PDB entry 7TO2 | electron microscopy, 3.20 A resolution | chains A and B

[Chain A]
Name: Antiviral innate immune response receptor RIG-I
Organism: Homo sapiens
Notes: EC 3.6.4.13
UniProt: O95786 (DDX58_HUMAN); residues 1-925 here = UniProt positions 1-925
Chain sequence (925 residues; row label = number of the first residue in the row):
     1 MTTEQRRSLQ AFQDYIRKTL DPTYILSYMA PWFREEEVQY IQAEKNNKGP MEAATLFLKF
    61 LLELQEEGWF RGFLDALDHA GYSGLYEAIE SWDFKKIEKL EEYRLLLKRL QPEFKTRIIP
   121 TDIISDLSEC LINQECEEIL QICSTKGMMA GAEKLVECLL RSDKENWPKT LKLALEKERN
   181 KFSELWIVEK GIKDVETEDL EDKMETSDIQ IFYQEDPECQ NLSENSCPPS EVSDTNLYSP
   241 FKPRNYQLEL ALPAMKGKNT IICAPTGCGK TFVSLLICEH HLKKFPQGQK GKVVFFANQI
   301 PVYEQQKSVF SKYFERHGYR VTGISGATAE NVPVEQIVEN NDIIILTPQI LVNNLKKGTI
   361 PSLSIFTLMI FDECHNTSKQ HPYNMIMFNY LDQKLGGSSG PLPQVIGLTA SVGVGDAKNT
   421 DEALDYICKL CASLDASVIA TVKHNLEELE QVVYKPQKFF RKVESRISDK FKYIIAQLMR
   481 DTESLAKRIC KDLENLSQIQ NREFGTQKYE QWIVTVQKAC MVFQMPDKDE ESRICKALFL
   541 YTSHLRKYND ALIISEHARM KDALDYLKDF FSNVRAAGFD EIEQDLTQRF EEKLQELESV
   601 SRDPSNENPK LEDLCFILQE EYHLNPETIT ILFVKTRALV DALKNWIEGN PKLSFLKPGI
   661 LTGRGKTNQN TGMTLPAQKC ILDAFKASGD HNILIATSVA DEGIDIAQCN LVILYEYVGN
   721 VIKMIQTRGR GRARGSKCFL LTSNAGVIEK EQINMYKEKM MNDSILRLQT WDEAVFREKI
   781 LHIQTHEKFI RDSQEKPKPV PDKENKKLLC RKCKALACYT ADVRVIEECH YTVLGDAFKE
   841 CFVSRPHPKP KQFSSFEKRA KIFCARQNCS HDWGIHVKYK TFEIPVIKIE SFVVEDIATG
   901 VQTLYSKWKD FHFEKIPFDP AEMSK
Unresolved in the structure: 1-239, 846-857, 922-925
Metal / ion sites: Zn2+: Cys-810, Cys-813, Cys-864, Cys-869
Ligand contacts: ADP (adenosine-5'-diphosphate): Phe-241, Lys-242, Pro-243, Arg-244, Gln-247, Thr-266, Gly-267, Cys-268, Gly-269, Lys-270, Thr-271, Phe-272, Gln-305
What the authors report for this chain:
  - mutagenesis - S411L: abolished signaling in response to p3dsRNA
  - mutagenesis - N668A: increased signaling in response to 5'-p and 5'-OH RNA duplexes
  - mutagenesis - Y454A, N668D, N668E: increased signaling in response to endogenous host RNA
  - mutagenesis - Y454A, N668D, N668E: increased signaling in response to p1dsRNA
  - mutagenesis - Y454A, N668D, N668E: increased signaling in response to OHdsRNA
  - mutagenesis - C268F, E373A, E373Q: increased signaling in response to OHSLR30
  - mutagenesis - N668D, N668E: increased signaling in response to p1dsRNA and OHdsRNA

[Chain B]
Molecule: p3SLR30
Sequence (64 nucleotides; row label = number of the first residue in the row):
     1 XGAUCGAUCG AUCGAUCGGC AUCGAUCGGC UUCGGCCGAU CGAUGCCGAU CGAUCGAUCG
    61 AUCC
Unresolved in the structure: 1-5, 21-44, 60-64
Modified residues: GTP (guanosine-5'-triphosphate) at position 1

[How chain A and chain B interact]
Residue-residue contacts (87):
  Asn-298(A) with G52(B), hydrogen bond to the sugar; A53(B), sugar contact
  Gln-299(A) with G52(B), phosphate contact; A53(B), phosphate contact
  Ile-300(A) with A53(B), hydrogen bond to the phosphate; U54(B), phosphate contact
  Pro-301(A) with A53(B), phosphate contact
  Ser-325(A) with U54(B), phosphate contact
  Gly-326(A) with U54(B), hydrogen bond to the phosphate; C55(B), phosphate contact
  Glu-330(A) with G56(B), phosphate contact
  Thr-347(A) with U54(B), phosphate contact
  Gln-349(A) with A53(B), sugar contact; U54(B), sugar contact
  Ile-350(A) with U54(B), phosphate contact; C55(B), phosphate contact
  Asn-353(A) with U54(B), hydrogen bond to the sugar
  Lys-379(A) with A15(B), phosphate contact; U16(B), salt bridge to the phosphate
  Gln-380(A) with G14(B), sugar contact; A15(B), hydrogen bond to the phosphate
  His-381(A) with G14(B), sugar contact
  Pro-382(A) with G14(B), sugar contact
  Ile-499(A) with C20(B), sugar contact
  Gln-507(A) with G18(B), hydrogen bond to the sugar; G19(B), sugar contact; G48(B), hydrogen bond to the base
  Lys-508(A) with C20(B), sugar contact
  Glu-510(A) with G48(B), sugar contact
  Gln-511(A) with G19(B), base contact; C47(B), hydrogen bond to the sugar
  Val-514(A) with C47(B), sugar contact
  Lys-518(A) with C47(B), sugar contact
  Arg-546(A) with G48(B), hydrogen bond to the phosphate; A49(B), salt bridge to the phosphate
  Lys-635(A) with U50(B), sugar contact
  Arg-637(A) with U50(B), phosphate contact; C51(B), salt bridge to the phosphate
  Thr-662(A) with C51(B), phosphate contact
  Gly-663(A) with C51(B), hydrogen bond to the phosphate; G52(B), phosphate contact
  Arg-664(A) with G52(B), hydrogen bond to the phosphate; A53(B), salt bridge to the phosphate
  Lys-666(A) with C9(B), salt bridge to the phosphate
  Thr-667(A) with U50(B), phosphate contact
  Asn-668(A) with A49(B), hydrogen bond to the phosphate
  Thr-674(A) with A7(B), hydrogen bond to the phosphate; U8(B), phosphate contact
  Pro-676(A) with G6(B), phosphate contact; A7(B), phosphate contact
  Gln-678(A) with G52(B), phosphate contact
  Thr-697(A) with U50(B), sugar contact; C51(B), sugar contact
  Ser-698(A) with U50(B), hydrogen bond to the sugar; C51(B), sugar contact
  Val-699(A) with C51(B), phosphate contact; G52(B), phosphate contact
  Glu-702(A) with C51(B), hydrogen bond to the sugar; G52(B), sugar contact
  Gly-719(A) with C17(B), sugar contact
  Asn-720(A) with U16(B), hydrogen bond to the phosphate; C17(B), phosphate contact
  Lys-723(A) with U16(B), sugar contact
  Lys-750(A) with G18(B), sugar contact
  Glu-827(A) with G56(B), hydrogen bond to the sugar
  Glu-828(A) with A11(B), sugar contact
  Cys-829(A) with G10(B), hydrogen bond to the sugar; A11(B), sugar contact; G56(B), sugar contact
  His-830(A) with G56(B), hydrogen bond to the base
  Arg-859(A) with U58(B), sugar contact
  Ile-875(A) with C9(B), sugar contact
  Val-877(A) with C9(B), sugar contact
  Lys-878(A) with A57(B), sugar contact; U58(B), phosphate contact
  Tyr-879(A) with A57(B), sugar contact; U58(B), phosphate contact
  Lys-880(A) with U58(B), hydrogen bond to the phosphate
  Lys-888(A) with G10(B), phosphate contact; A11(B), salt bridge to the phosphate
  Glu-890(A) with A11(B), phosphate contact
  Lys-907(A) with U12(B), phosphate contact; C13(B), phosphate contact
  Trp-908(A) with A11(B), phosphate contact; U12(B), hydrogen bond to the phosphate
  Lys-909(A) with U12(B), hydrogen bond to the phosphate; C13(B), phosphate contact
Other interface residues (no listed pair), chain A (65 interface residues in all): Ser-378, Thr-636, Thr-671, Val-718, Tyr-831, Lys-858, Val-886, Ser-906
Other interface residues (no listed pair), chain B (28 interface residues in all): C59

[In short]
65 residues of chain A and 28 residues of chain B are in contact, with 22 hydrogen bonds and 6 salt bridges.
Polar pairs include Gln-507(A)/G48(B), His-830(A)/G56(B) and Asn-298(A)/G52(B). The paper reports that Y454A,
N668D and N668E of chain A increase signaling in response to endogenous host RNA; Y454A, N668D and N668E of
chain A increase signaling in response to p1dsRNA; 8 substitutions were tested in all.
Chain A is Antiviral innate immune response receptor RIG-I (Homo sapiens) and chain B is p3SLR30; the
structure, Cryo-EM structure of RIG-I bound to the internal sites of p3SLR30 (+ATP), was determined by
electron microscopy, deposited together with 7TNX, 7TNY, 7TNZ, 7TO0, 7TO1, 8DVR, 8DVS and 8DVU.
